3UTQ - chains A and C of the 3 polymer chains in the assembly; structure by X-ray diffraction, 1.67 A resolution.

# Chain A
Molecule: HLA class I histocompatibility antigen, A-2 alpha chain
Organism: Homo sapiens
Reference sequence: P01892 (1A02_HUMAN); residues 1-276 here correspond to UniProt positions 25-300 (UniProt number = residue number + 24)
Sequence (276 residues; row label = number of the first residue in the row):
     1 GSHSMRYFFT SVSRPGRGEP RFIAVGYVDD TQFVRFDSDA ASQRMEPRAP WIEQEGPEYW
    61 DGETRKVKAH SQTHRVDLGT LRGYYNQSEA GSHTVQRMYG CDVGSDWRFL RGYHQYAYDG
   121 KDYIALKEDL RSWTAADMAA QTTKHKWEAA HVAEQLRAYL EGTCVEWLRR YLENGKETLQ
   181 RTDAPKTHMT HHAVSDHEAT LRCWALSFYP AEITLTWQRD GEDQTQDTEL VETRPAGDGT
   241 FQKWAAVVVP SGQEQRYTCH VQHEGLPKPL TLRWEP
Disulfides: Cys101-Cys164, Cys203-Cys259

# Chain C
Molecule: Insulin
Notes: fragment: Pre-pro-insulin Derived Peptide
Reference sequence: P01308 (INS_HUMAN); residues 1-10 here correspond to UniProt positions 15-24 (UniProt number = residue number + 14)
Sequence (10 residues; numbered 1 to 10; the number before each row is that of its first residue):
     1 ALWGPDPAAA

# How chain A and chain C interact
Contacting residue pairs - 42 pairs, chain A then chain C:
  Met5(A) - Ala1(C)
  Tyr7(A) - Ala1(C)  hydrogen bond (side chain-backbone)
  Tyr7(A) - Leu2(C)  hydrophobic
  Phe9(A) - Leu2(C)  hydrophobic
  Met45(A) - Leu2(C)  hydrophobic
  Glu63(A) - Ala1(C)
  Glu63(A) - Leu2(C)  hydrogen bond (side chain-backbone)
  Lys66(A) - Leu2(C)  hydrogen bond (side chain-backbone)
  Lys66(A) - Trp3(C)
  Lys66(A) - Gly4(C)
  Val67(A) - Leu2(C)
  Ala69(A) - Pro5(C)
  Ala69(A) - Asp6(C)
  His70(A) - Trp3(C)  hydrogen bond (side chain-backbone)
  His70(A) - Pro7(C)
  Thr73(A) - Asp6(C)  hydrogen bond
  Thr73(A) - Pro7(C)  hydrogen bond (side chain-backbone)
  Thr73(A) - Ala8(C)
  Thr73(A) - Ala9(C)
  Asp77(A) - Ala9(C)
  Asp77(A) - Ala10(C)  hydrogen bond (side chain-backbone)
  Thr80(A) - Ala10(C)
  Leu81(A) - Ala10(C)  hydrophobic
  Tyr84(A) - Ala10(C)  hydrogen bond (side chain-backbone)
  Arg97(A) - Trp3(C)
  Tyr99(A) - Leu2(C)
  Tyr99(A) - Trp3(C)  hydrogen bond (side chain-backbone)
  His114(A) - Trp3(C)
  Thr143(A) - Ala10(C)  hydrogen bond (side chain-backbone)
  Lys146(A) - Ala9(C)
  Lys146(A) - Ala10(C)
  Trp147(A) - Ala8(C)
  Trp147(A) - Ala9(C)  hydrogen bond (side chain-backbone)
  Trp147(A) - Ala10(C)
  Val152(A) - Ala8(C)  hydrophobic
  Gln155(A) - Trp3(C)
  Leu156(A) - Trp3(C)  hydrophobic
  Tyr159(A) - Ala1(C)  hydrogen bond (side chain-backbone)
  Tyr159(A) - Leu2(C)
  Tyr159(A) - Trp3(C)  hydrophobic
  Trp167(A) - Ala1(C)
  Tyr171(A) - Ala1(C)  hydrogen bond (side chain-backbone)
Other interface residues (no listed pair), chain A (29 interface residues in all): Tyr59, Arg65, Tyr116

# In short
29 residues of chain A and 10 residues of chain C are in contact, with 13 hydrogen bonds. Among the polar
pairs are Tyr7(A)-Ala1(C), Glu63(A)-Leu2(C) and Lys66(A)-Leu2(C).
Chain A is HLA class I histocompatibility antigen, A-2 alpha chain (Homo sapiens) and chain C is Insulin; the
structure, Human HLA-A*0201-ALWGPDPAAA, was determined by X-ray diffraction (same publication as 3UTP, 3UTS
and 3UTT).
